Entry 4QQ4 (X-ray diffraction, 1.75 A resolution); this record covers chains A and C of the 4 polymer chains in the assembly.

# Chain A
Name: MORC family CW-type zinc finger protein 3
Source organism: Homo sapiens
Reference sequence: Q14149 (MORC3_HUMAN); residue numbers follow UniProt; this construct covers 400-460
Amino-acid sequence (62 residues; numbered 399 to 460; the number before each row is that of its first residue):
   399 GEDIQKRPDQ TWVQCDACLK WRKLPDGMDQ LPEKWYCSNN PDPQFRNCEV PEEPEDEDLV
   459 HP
Unresolved in the structure: 399-405, 454-460
Differences from the reference sequence: expression tag (399)
Metal / ion sites: Zn2+ site 1: Cys413, Cys416, Cys435, Cys446; Zn2+ site 2: Cys446 (shared with 1 residue of chain B)

# Chain C
Name: Histone H3.3
Reference sequence: P84243 (H33_HUMAN); residues 1-15 here correspond to UniProt positions 2-16 (UniProt number = residue number + 1)
Amino-acid sequence (16 residues; row label = number of the first residue in the row):
     1 ARTKQTARKS TGGKAX
Unresolved in the structure: 10-16
Differences from the reference sequence: amidation (16)
Modified / non-standard residues: Lys4 (n-trimethyllysine; M3L); NH2 (amino group) at position 16
Swiss-Prot annotation at these positions:
  - modified residue: Arg2 (Asymmetric dimethylarginine), Thr3 (Phosphothreonine), Lys4 (Allysine), Gln5 (5-glutamyl dopamine), Thr6 (Phosphothreonine), Arg8 (Citrulline), Lys9 (N6,N6,N6-trimethyllysine), Ser10 (ADP-ribosylserine), Thr11 (Phosphothreonine), Lys14 (N6-(2-hydroxyisobutyryl)lysine)

# How chain A and chain C interact
Contacting residue pairs - 29 pairs, chain A then chain C:
  Pro406(A) - Arg8(C)  hydrogen bond (backbone-side chain)
  Asp407(A) - Gln5(C)
  Asp407(A) - Thr6(C)
  Asp407(A) - Ala7(C)
  Asp407(A) - Arg8(C)  hydrogen bond (backbone-side chain)
  Gln408(A) - Lys4(C)
  Gln408(A) - Gln5(C)
  Gln408(A) - Thr6(C)  hydrogen bond (backbone-backbone)
  Gln408(A) - Arg8(C)  hydrogen bond
  Thr409(A) - Lys4(C)
  Thr409(A) - Gln5(C)  hydrogen bond
  Trp410(A) - Thr3(C)
  Trp410(A) - Lys4(C)  hydrogen bond (backbone-backbone)
  Trp410(A) - Thr6(C)  hydrogen bond
  Val411(A) - Ala1(C)  hydrophobic
  Val411(A) - Arg2(C)
  Gln412(A) - Arg2(C)  hydrogen bond
  Trp419(A) - Arg2(C)
  Trp419(A) - Thr3(C)
  Trp419(A) - Lys4(C)
  Asp424(A) - Arg8(C)  salt bridge
  Leu429(A) - Ala1(C)  hydrophobic
  Leu429(A) - Thr3(C)
  Pro430(A) - Ala1(C)  hydrogen bond (backbone-backbone)
  Glu431(A) - Ala1(C)  hydrogen bond (backbone-backbone)
  Trp433(A) - Ala1(C)  hydrophobic
  Glu450(A) - Lys4(C)
  Glu453(A) - Lys4(C)
  Glu453(A) - Thr6(C)
From the paper, about this interface:
  - specific contacts: Pro406(A)-Arg8(C), Asp407(A)-Arg8(C), Gln408(A)-Arg8(C)

# In short
The interface between chain A and chain C involves 15 residues on one side and 8 on the other; the contacts
include 10 hydrogen bonds and 1 salt bridge. Among the polar pairs are Asp424(A)-Arg8(C), Pro406(A)-Arg8(C)
and Asp407(A)-Arg8(C). The authors report contacts between Pro406(A) and Arg8(C), Asp407(A) and Arg8(C) and
Gln408(A) and Arg8(C).
Chain A is MORC family CW-type zinc finger protein 3 (Homo sapiens) and chain C is Histone H3.3; the
structure, CW-type zinc finger of MORC3 in complex with the amino terminus of histone H3, was determined by
X-ray diffraction, deposited together with 4O62.
